Entry 7TTD (X-ray diffraction, 2.27 A resolution); this record covers chains A and E of the 5 polymer chains in the assembly.

== Chain A ==
Name: Tubulin alpha-1B chain
From: Sus scrofa
UniProt: Q2XVP4 (TBA1B_PIG); residue numbers follow UniProt; this construct covers 1-438
Sequence (438 residues; numbered 1 to 438; the number before each row is that of its first residue):
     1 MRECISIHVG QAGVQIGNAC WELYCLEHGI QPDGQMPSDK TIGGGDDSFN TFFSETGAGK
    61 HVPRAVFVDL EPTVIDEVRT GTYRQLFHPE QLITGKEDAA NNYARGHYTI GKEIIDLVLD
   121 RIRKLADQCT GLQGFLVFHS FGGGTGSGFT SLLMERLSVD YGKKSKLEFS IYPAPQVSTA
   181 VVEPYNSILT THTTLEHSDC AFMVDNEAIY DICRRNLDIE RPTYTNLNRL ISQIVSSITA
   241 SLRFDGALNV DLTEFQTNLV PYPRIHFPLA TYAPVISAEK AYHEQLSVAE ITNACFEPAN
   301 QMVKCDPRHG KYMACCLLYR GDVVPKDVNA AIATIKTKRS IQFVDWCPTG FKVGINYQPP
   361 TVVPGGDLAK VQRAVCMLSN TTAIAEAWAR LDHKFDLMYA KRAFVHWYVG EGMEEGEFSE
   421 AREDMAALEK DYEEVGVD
Not modelled in the structure: 38-45, 281-284, 438
Residues lining bound ligands:
  - GTP (guanosine-5'-triphosphate): G10, Q11, A12, Q15, I16, D69, D98, A99, A100, N101, S140, G142, G143, G144, T145, G146, I171, P173, V177, S178, E183, N206, Y224, L227, N228, I231
  - JUL (7-methoxy-4-[2-(morpholin-4-yl)-6,7-dihydro-5H-cyclopenta[d]pyrimidin-4-yl]-3,4-dihydroquinoxalin-2(1H)-one): N101, T179, V181
Curated features (UniProtKB/Swiss-Prot):
  - motif: M1 to C4 (MREC motif)
  - active site: E254
  - binding site (GTP): G10, Q11, A12, Q15, E71, A99, S140, G143, G144, T145, G146, T179, E183, N206, Y224, N228, L252
  - binding site (Mg(2+)): E71
  - modified residue: K40 (N6,N6,N6-trimethyllysine), S48 (Phosphoserine), S232 (Phosphoserine), Y282 (3'-nitrotyrosine), R339 (Omega-N-methylarginine)
  - cross-link (Glycyl lysine isopeptide (Lys-Gly)): K326 (interchain with G-Cter in ubiquitin), K370 (interchain with G-Cter in ubiquitin)

== Chain E ==
Name: Stathmin-4
From: Rattus norvegicus
UniProt: P63043 (STMN4_RAT); residues 5-145 here correspond to UniProt positions 49-189 (UniProt number = residue number + 44)
Sequence (143 residues; each row starts with the number of its first residue):
     3 MADMEVIELN KATSGQSWEV ILKPPSFDGV PEFNASLPRR RDPSLEEIQK KLEAAEERRK
    63 YQEAELLKHL AEKREHEREV IQKAIEENNN FIKMAKEKLA QKMESNKENR EAHLAAMLER
   123 LQEKDKHAEE VRKNKELKEE ASR
Not modelled in the structure: 3-6, 35-44, 141-145
Construct notes: initiating methionine (3); expression tag (4); engineered mutation A14 (Cys58 in P63043), W20 (Phe64 in P63043)
Curated features (UniProtKB/Swiss-Prot):
  - modified residue: S46 (Phosphoserine)

== Interface between chain A and chain E ==
Residue-residue contacts (72):
  D46(A) - S16(E)
  H107(A) - L54(E)
  Y108(A) - L54(E)  hydrophobic
  Y108(A) - A57(E)  hydrophobic
  T109(A) - R61(E)  hydrogen bond
  K112(A) - Q51(E)
  K112(A) - L54(E)
  K112(A) - E55(E)
  K112(A) - E58(E)  salt bridge
  E155(A) - I50(E)
  R156(A) - L47(E)
  V159(A) - P45(E)
  V159(A) - I50(E)  hydrophobic
  E196(A) - P45(E)
  F244(A) - S16(E)
  D245(A) - A14(E)
  D245(A) - T15(E)  hydrogen bond (side chain-backbone)
  D245(A) - S16(E)  hydrogen bond (backbone-backbone)
  D245(A) - G17(E)
  G246(A) - A14(E)
  A247(A) - N12(E)
  A247(A) - G17(E)
  A247(A) - Q18(E)
  A247(A) - S19(E)  hydrogen bond (backbone-side chain)
  L248(A) - S19(E)
  Y262(A) - P33(E)  hydrogen bond (side chain-backbone)
  Y262(A) - E34(E)
  P325(A) - Q18(E)
  P325(A) - W20(E)  hydrophobic
  V328(A) - W20(E)  hydrophobic
  N329(A) - W20(E)  hydrogen bond
  N329(A) - V22(E)
  K336(A) - L24(E)
  D345(A) - P27(E)
  D345(A) - S28(E)  hydrogen bond (backbone-backbone)
  D345(A) - F29(E)  hydrogen bond (backbone-backbone)
  W346(A) - P27(E)
  W346(A) - F29(E)
  W346(A) - G31(E)
  W346(A) - V32(E)  hydrophobic
  W346(A) - P33(E)
  C347(A) - P27(E)
  P348(A) - K25(E)
  P348(A) - P27(E)
  T349(A) - I23(E)
  T349(A) - L24(E)  hydrogen bond (backbone-backbone)
  T349(A) - K25(E)  hydrogen bond (backbone-backbone)
  G350(A) - V22(E)
  F351(A) - E21(E)
  F351(A) - V22(E)  hydrogen bond (backbone-backbone)
  K352(A) - W20(E)
  V353(A) - S19(E)
  V353(A) - W20(E)  hydrogen bond (backbone-backbone)
  G354(A) - Q18(E)
  I355(A) - S16(E)
  I355(A) - G17(E)
  I355(A) - Q18(E)  hydrogen bond (backbone-backbone)
  I355(A) - W20(E)  hydrophobic
  N356(A) - S16(E)  hydrogen bond
  Y357(A) - K13(E)  hydrogen bond
  Y357(A) - S16(E)  hydrogen bond (backbone-backbone)
  Y357(A) - G17(E)
  Y357(A) - Q18(E)  hydrogen bond
  Q358(A) - S16(E)  hydrogen bond
  V409(A) - Q64(E)  hydrogen bond (backbone-side chain)
  G410(A) - R61(E)
  G410(A) - Q64(E)
  E411(A) - R61(E)  hydrogen bond (backbone-side chain)
  G412(A) - A57(E)
  G412(A) - R60(E)  hydrogen bond (backbone-side chain)
  G412(A) - R61(E)
  E414(A) - R60(E)  salt bridge
Other interface residues (no listed pair), chain A (41 interface residues in all): L152, H197, I332
Other interface residues (no listed pair), chain E (36 interface residues in all): V8, P26, S46, K53

== Summary ==
41 residues of chain A face 36 of chain E across their interface, with 21 hydrogen bonds and 2 salt bridges.
Polar contacts include K112(A)-E58(E), E414(A)-R60(E) and T109(A)-R61(E). Bound to chain A: GTP and compound
JUL.
Chain A is Tubulin alpha-1B chain (Sus scrofa) and chain E is Stathmin-4 (Rattus norvegicus); the structure,
Tubulin-RB3_SLD in complex with compound 12e, was determined by X-ray diffraction (same publication as 7TTE
and 7TTF).
